Entry 4BOW (X-ray diffraction, 1.35 A resolution); this record covers chain A.

# Chain A
Name: Endo-1,3-beta-glucanase, family GH16
Organism: Zobellia galactanivorans
Notes: EC 3.2.1.39; fragment: catalytic domain, residues 136-383
UniProtKB: G0L5X4 (G0L5X4_ZOBGA); residues 136-383 here = UniProt positions 136-383
Sequence (256 residues; row label = number of the first residue in the row):
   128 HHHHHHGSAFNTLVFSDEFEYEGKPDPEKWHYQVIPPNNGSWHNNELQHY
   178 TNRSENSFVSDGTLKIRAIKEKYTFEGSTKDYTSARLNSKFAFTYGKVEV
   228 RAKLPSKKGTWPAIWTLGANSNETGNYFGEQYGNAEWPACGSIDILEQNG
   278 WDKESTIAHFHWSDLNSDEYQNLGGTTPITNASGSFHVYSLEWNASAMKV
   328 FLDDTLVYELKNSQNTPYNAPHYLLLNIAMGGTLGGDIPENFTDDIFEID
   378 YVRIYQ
Disordered / not traced: 128-135
Sequence notes: expression tag (128-135); engineered mutation S269 (Glu in G0L5X4)
Ion coordination: Ca2+: E145, G189, D377

# Summary
The Ca2+ site is built by E145, G189 and D377.
Chain A is Endo-1,3-beta-glucanase, family GH16 (Zobellia galactanivorans); the structure, Crystal structure
of LamA_E269S from Z. galactanivorans in complex with laminaritriose and laminaritetraose, was determined by
X-ray diffraction together with 4BPZ and 4BQ1 from the same study.
